5LYI - chain A; structure by X-ray diffraction, 1.64 A resolution.

== Chain A ==
Name: Carboxypeptidase B
From: Sus scrofa
Notes: EC 3.4.17.2
UniProt: P09955 (CBPB1_PIG); the construct lacks a stretch of the UniProt sequence, so the offset changes along the chain: 4-188 = UniProt 111-295; 189-308 = UniProt 297-416
Amino-acid sequence (307 residues; numbered 4 to 309 plus 1 insertion-coded residue; the number before each row is that of its first residue):
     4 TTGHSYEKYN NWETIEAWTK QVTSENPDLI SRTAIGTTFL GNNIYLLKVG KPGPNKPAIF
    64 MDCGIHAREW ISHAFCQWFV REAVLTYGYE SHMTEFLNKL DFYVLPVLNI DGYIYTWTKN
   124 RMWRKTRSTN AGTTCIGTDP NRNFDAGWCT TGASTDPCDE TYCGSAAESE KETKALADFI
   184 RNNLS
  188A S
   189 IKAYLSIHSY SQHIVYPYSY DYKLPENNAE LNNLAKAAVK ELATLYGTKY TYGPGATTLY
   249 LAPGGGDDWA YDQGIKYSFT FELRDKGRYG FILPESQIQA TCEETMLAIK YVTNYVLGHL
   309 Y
Disordered / not traced: 4-5
Sequence notes: conflict Ile68 (Phe175 in P09955), Ser194 (Thr302 in P09955), His201 (Met309 in P09955), Val203 (Leu311 in P09955), Leu247 (Ile355 in P09955), Leu249 (Pro357 in P09955), Pro251 (Ala359 in P09955), Gly254 (Ser362 in P09955); expression tag (309)
Disulfide bonds: Cys66-Cys79, Cys138-Cys161, Cys152-Cys166
Ion coordination: Zn2+ site 1: His69, Glu72, His196 (together with tafCPB); Zn2+ site 2: Glu85, Asp159, Asp162, Glu291; Zn2+ site 3 near His307 (its only coordinating residue here)
Ligand contacts: tafCPB (T4F; (2S)-6-azanyl-2-[[(2S)-3-cyclohexyl-1-oxidanylidene-1-[[(1R,2S,4R)-1,7,7-trimethyl-2-bicyclo[2.2.1]hepta nyl]amino]propan-2-yl]sulfamoylamino]hexanoic acid): His69, Arg71, Glu72, Arg127, Asn144, Arg145, Glu163, Thr164, His196, Ser197, Tyr198, Val203, Ser207, Leu247, Tyr248, Ala250, Gly253, Asp255, Thr268, Glu270, Phe279

== Overview ==
Chain A binds tafCPB. His69, Glu72 and His196 form the Zn2+ site 1. Glu85, Asp159, Asp162 and Glu291 form the
Zn2+ site 2.
Chain A is Carboxypeptidase B (Sus scrofa); the structure, Crystal structure of 1 in complex with tafCPB, was
determined by X-ray diffraction, deposited together with 5LYD, 5LYF and 5LYL.
